Entry 6ALG (electron microscopy, 3.70 A resolution); this record covers chains G and H of the 9 polymer chains in the assembly.

== Chain G (and H) ==
Name: DNA-directed RNA polymerase subunit alpha
From: Escherichia coli (strain K12)
Notes: EC 2.7.7.6; chain H of this document is another copy of the same molecule, construct and numbering; everything in this record applies to it too
UniProt: P0A7Z4 (RPOA_ECOLI); residues 1-234 here = UniProt positions 1-234
Sequence (239 residues; row label = number of the first residue in the row):
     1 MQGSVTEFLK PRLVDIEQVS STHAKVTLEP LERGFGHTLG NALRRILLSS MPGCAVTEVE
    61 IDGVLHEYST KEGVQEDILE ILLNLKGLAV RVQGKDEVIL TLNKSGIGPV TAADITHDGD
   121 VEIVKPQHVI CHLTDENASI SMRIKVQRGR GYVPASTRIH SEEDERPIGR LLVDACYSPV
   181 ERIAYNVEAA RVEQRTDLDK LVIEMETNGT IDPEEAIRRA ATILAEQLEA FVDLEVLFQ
Disordered / not traced: 1-6, 160-166, 233-239 (chain H: 1-4, 159-169, 233-239)
Sequence notes: expression tag (235-239)
Curated features (UniProtKB/Swiss-Prot):
  - region: E162 to E165 (Required for interaction with Crp at class II promoters)
  - mutagenesis: R45 (R45C: In rpoA112; temperature-sensitive, blocks RNA polymerase assembly), E162 to E165 (5-fold decrease in CRP-class II promoter-dependent transcription), E165 (E165K: 5-fold decrease in CRP-class II promoter-dependent transcription), R191 (R191C: In rpoA101; temperature-sensitive)

== Interface between chain G and chain H ==
Contacting residue pairs (55):
  E7(G) - R150(H)
  F8(G) - R150(H)
  F8(G) - Q227(H)
  L9(G) - Q227(H)  hydrogen bond (backbone-side chain)
  K10(G) - E226(H)  salt bridge
  P11(G) - Q227(H)
  P11(G) - A230(H)
  R12(G) - A230(H)
  L13(G) - F231(H)  hydrophobic
  L28(G) - F231(H)  hydrophobic
  G34(G) - R45(H)
  F35(G) - I46(H)  hydrophobic
  F35(G) - S50(H)
  F35(G) - I223(H)  hydrophobic
  T38(G) - A42(H)
  T38(G) - R45(H)
  L39(G) - L228(H)  hydrophobic
  N41(G) - N41(H)
  A42(G) - T38(H)
  R45(G) - G34(H)  hydrogen bond (side chain-backbone)
  R45(G) - H37(H)
  R45(G) - T38(H)
  I46(G) - F35(H)  hydrophobic
  S50(G) - F8(H)
  R150(G) - V5(H)
  R150(G) - E7(H)
  R150(G) - F8(H)
  R218(G) - F231(H)  hydrogen bond (side chain-backbone)
  A221(G) - L228(H)  hydrophobic
  A221(G) - F231(H)  hydrophobic
  A221(G) - V232(H)
  T222(G) - V232(H)
  I223(G) - F8(H)  hydrophobic
  I223(G) - F35(H)  hydrophobic
  L224(G) - L224(H)  hydrophobic
  L224(G) - L228(H)  hydrophobic
  A225(G) - V232(H)  hydrophobic
  E226(G) - K10(H)  salt bridge
  Q227(G) - F8(H)
  Q227(G) - L9(H)
  Q227(G) - P11(H)
  Q227(G) - F35(H)
  L228(G) - L39(H)  hydrophobic
  L228(G) - A221(H)  hydrophobic
  L228(G) - L224(H)  hydrophobic
  E229(G) - K10(H)
  A230(G) - P11(H)
  F231(G) - L13(H)  hydrophobic
  F231(G) - L28(H)  hydrophobic
  F231(G) - L43(H)  hydrophobic
  F231(G) - I217(H)  hydrophobic
  F231(G) - R218(H)  hydrogen bond (backbone-side chain)
  F231(G) - A221(H)  hydrophobic
  V232(G) - A221(H)  hydrophobic
  V232(G) - T222(H)
Other interface residues (no listed pair), chain G (37 interface residues in all): L31, H37, P52, R148, G149, I217
Other interface residues (no listed pair), chain H (36 interface residues in all): T6, R12, L31, A225

== In short ==
The interface between chain G and chain H involves 37 residues on one side and 36 on the other; the contacts
include 4 hydrogen bonds and 2 salt bridges. Among the polar pairs are K10(G)-E226(H), L9(G)-Q227(H) and
R45(G)-G34(H).
Chain G and chain H are both DNA-directed RNA polymerase subunit alpha (Escherichia coli (strain K12)); the
structure, CryoEM structure of HK022 Nun - E.coli RNA polymerase elongation complex, was determined by
electron microscopy, deposited together with 6ALF and 6ALH.
